Entry 9GM7 (electron microscopy, 4.30 A resolution (low resolution: residue-level contacts below are approximate; hydrogen-bond / salt-bridge calls are withheld)); this record covers chains C and E of the 8 polymer chains in the assembly.

[Chain C]
Name: Chromosome partition protein MukF
Organism: Photorhabdus thracensis
Reference sequence: A0A0F7LMQ4 (A0A0F7LMQ4_9GAMM); residues 1-440 here = UniProt positions 1-440
Chain sequence (440 residues; row label = number of the first residue in the row):
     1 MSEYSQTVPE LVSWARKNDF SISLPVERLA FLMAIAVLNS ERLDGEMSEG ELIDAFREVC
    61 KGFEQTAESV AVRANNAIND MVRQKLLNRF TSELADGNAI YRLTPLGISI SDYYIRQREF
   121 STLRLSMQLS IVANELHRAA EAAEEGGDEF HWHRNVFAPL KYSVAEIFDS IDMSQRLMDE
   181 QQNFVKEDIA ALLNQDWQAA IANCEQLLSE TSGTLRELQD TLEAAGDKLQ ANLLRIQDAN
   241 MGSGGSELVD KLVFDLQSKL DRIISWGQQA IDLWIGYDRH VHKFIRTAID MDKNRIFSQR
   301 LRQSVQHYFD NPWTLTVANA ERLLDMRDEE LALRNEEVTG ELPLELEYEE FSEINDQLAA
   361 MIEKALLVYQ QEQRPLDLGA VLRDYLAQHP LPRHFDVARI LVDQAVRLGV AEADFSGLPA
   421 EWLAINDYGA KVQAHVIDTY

[Chain E]
Name: Chromosome partition protein MukE
Organism: Photorhabdus thracensis
Reference sequence: A0A0F7LPV6 (A0A0F7LPV6_9GAMM); residues 1-240 here = UniProt positions 1-240
Chain sequence (240 residues; row label = number of the first residue in the row):
     1 MSSTHIEQFM PVKLAQALAN SLFPELDSQL RAGRHIGIDD LDNHAFLMDF QEQLEEFYAR
    61 YNVELIRAPE GFFYLRPRST TLIPRSVLSE LDMMVGKILC YLYLSPERLA NQGIFTSQEL
   121 YEELISLADE GKLMKFVNQR SSGSDLDKQK LQEKVRTTLN RLRRLGMVYF LPNNNNKFTI
   181 TEAVFRFGAD VRSGDDPREI QLRMIRDGEA MPVEGSLSLD DSENDETPDN SAEGAGDEQP
Unresolved in the structure: 1, 214-240

[Interface between chain C and chain E]
Contacting residue pairs (67):
  His280(C) with Ser126(E)
  Thr287(C) with Glu107(E)
  Met291(C) with Pro106(E); Glu107(E)
  Phe297(C) with Leu104(E); Arg192(E)
  Arg300(C) with Val191(E); Arg192(E); Ser193(E); Gly194(E)
  Leu301(C) with Tyr101(E)
  Arg302(C) with Tyr101(E); Leu127(E)
  Ser304(C) with Lys97(E); Asp190(E); Val191(E)
  Val305(C) with Lys97(E); Leu127(E)
  Gln306(C) with Leu127(E)
  Tyr308(C) with Glu90(E); Met94(E)
  Phe309(C) with Lys132(E); Phe136(E)
  Asn311(C) with Gln201(E)
  Pro312(C) with Pro212(E); Val213(E)
  Trp313(C) with Met93(E); Lys97(E); Phe187(E); Asp190(E); Gln201(E); Met204(E); Ala210(E); Met211(E)
  Thr314(C) with Val87(E); Leu88(E); Met93(E); Ala210(E); Met211(E); Pro212(E); Val213(E)
  Leu315(C) with Ser86(E); Val87(E); Leu88(E); Met93(E); Arg186(E); Phe187(E); Glu209(E)
  Thr316(C) with Ser86(E); Arg186(E); Gly208(E); Glu209(E); Met211(E)
  Val317(C) with Arg85(E); Ser86(E); Leu88(E); Arg186(E)
  Ala318(C) with Arg31(E); Ala32(E); Gly33(E); Pro84(E)
  Asn319(C) with Arg31(E); Pro84(E); Ser86(E)
  Ala320(C) with Arg31(E); Ile83(E)
  Glu321(C) with Pro84(E)
Also at the interface, not in a pair above, chain E (44 interface residues in all): Leu30, Leu75, Arg76, Pro77, Ile98, Cys100, Leu133, Leu165

[Overview]
The interface between chain C and chain E involves 23 residues on one side and 44 on the other.
Here chain C is Chromosome partition protein MukF and chain E is Chromosome partition protein MukE, both from
Photorhabdus thracensis. Entry 9GM7 (MukBEF in a nucleotide-bound state with open neck gate (monomer)) was
determined by electron microscopy, deposited together with 9GM6, 9GM8, 9GM9, 9GMA, 9GMB and 9GMD.
